7VVA - chains A and C of the 7 polymer chains in the assembly; structure by X-ray diffraction, 2.75 A resolution.

== Chain A (and C) ==
Molecule: Pseudouridine kinase
From: Escherichia coli
Notes: EC 2.7.1.83; chain C of this document is another copy of the same molecule, construct and numbering; everything in this record applies to it too
UniProt: A0A1V3W5E1 (A0A1V3W5E1_ECOLX); residue numbers follow UniProt; this construct covers 1-313
Sequence (313 residues; row label = number of the first residue in the row):
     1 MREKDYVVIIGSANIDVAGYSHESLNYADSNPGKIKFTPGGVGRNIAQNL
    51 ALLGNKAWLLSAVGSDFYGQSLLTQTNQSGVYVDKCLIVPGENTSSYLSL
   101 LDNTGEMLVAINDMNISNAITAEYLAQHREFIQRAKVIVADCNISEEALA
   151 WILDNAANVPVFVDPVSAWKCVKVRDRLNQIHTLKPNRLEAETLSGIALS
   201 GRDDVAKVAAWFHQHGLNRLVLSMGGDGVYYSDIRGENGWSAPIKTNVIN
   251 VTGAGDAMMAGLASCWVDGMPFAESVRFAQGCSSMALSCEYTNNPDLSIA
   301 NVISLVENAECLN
Disordered / not traced: 1-2, 103-106, 310-313 (chain C: 1-2, 22-26, 103-106, 310-313)
Ligand contacts: FJF (5-[(2S,3R,4S,5R)-5-(hydroxymethyl)-3,4-bis(oxidanyl)oxolan-2-yl]-1H-pyrimidine-2,4-dione): Asn14, Asp16, Gly40, Gly41, Val42, Asn45, Tyr97, Asn112, Met114, Asn143, Val166, Ser167, Lys170, Thr252, Gly253, Asp256
Reported in the primary citation:
  - binding site for FJF: Asn14, Asp16, Ser30, Tyr97, Asn112, Met114, Asn143, Lys170, Asp256
  - specificity-determining residues: Ser30
  - catalytic residues: Asp256
  - conformationally variable residues (domain motion, side-chain flip): Trp169, Ser200
  - mutagenesis - Y97A, N112A, M114A, N143A, K170A (11-fold): decreased catalytic activity
  - mutagenesis - S30A: decreased catalytic activity on pseudouridine
  - mutagenesis - K185A (100-fold), D256A (3280-fold): decreased catalytic activity on ATP
  - mutagenesis - W169A: unchanged catalytic activity on pseudouridine
  - mutagenesis - N143A: increased catalytic activity

== How chain A and chain C interact ==
Pairs across the interface (17; chain A residue first):
  Arg134(A) with Glu3(C), salt bridge
  Ala157(A) with Gly269(C)
  Asn158(A) with Cys265(C); Trp266(C), hydrogen bond (side chain-backbone); Gly269(C); Met270(C), hydrogen bond (side chain-backbone)
  Asn179(A) with Arg235(C)
  Gly216(A) with Arg235(C)
  Asn218(A) with Arg235(C)
  Ile234(A) with Ile234(C)
  Arg235(A) with Asn179(C); Gly216(C); Asn218(C), hydrogen bond
  Trp266(A) with Asn158(C), hydrogen bond (backbone-side chain)
  Gly269(A) with Ala157(C); Asn158(C)
  Met270(A) with Asn158(C), hydrogen bond (backbone-side chain)
Also at the interface, not in a pair above, chain A (14 interface residues in all): Lys4, Arg219, Cys265
Also at the interface, not in a pair above, chain C (15 interface residues in all): Lys4, His215, Arg219

== Overview ==
Chain A and chain C form an interface of 14 and 15 residues respectively, with 5 hydrogen bonds and 1 salt
bridge. Polar contacts include Arg134(A)-Glu3(C), Asn158(A)-Trp266(C) and Asn158(A)-Met270(C). From the paper:
the catalytic residue Asp256(A); Y97A, N112A and M114A of chain A, among others, reduce catalytic activity; 9
substitutions were tested in all.
Chain A and chain C are both Pseudouridine kinase (Escherichia coli); the structure, Pseudouridine bound
structure of Pseudouridine kinase (PUKI) from Escherichia coli strain B, was determined by X-ray diffraction
(same publication as 7VTD, 7VTE and 7VTG).
